PDB entry 7Z2Z | electron microscopy, 3.07 A resolution | chains C and K of the 22 polymer chains in the assembly

== Chain C ==
Name: DNA-directed RNA polymerases I and III subunit RPAC1
Organism: Saccharomyces cerevisiae S288C
UniProt: P07703 (RPAC1_YEAST); numbering as in UniProt (aligned over 1-335)
Sequence (335 residues; numbered 1 to 335; the number before each row is that of its first residue):
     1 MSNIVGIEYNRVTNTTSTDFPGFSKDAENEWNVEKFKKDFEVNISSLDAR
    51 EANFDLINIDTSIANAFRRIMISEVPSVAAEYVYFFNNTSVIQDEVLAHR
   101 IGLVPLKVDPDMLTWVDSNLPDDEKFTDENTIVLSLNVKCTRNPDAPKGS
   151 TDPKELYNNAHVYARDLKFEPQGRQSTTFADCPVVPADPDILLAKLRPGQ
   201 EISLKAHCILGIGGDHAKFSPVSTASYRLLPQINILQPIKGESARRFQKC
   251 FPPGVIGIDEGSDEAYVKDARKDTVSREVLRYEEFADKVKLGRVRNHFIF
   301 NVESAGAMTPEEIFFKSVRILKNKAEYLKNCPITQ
Curated features (UniProtKB/Swiss-Prot):
  - modified residue: Ser2 (N-acetylserine), Ser17 (Phosphoserine)

== Chain K ==
Name: DNA-directed RNA polymerases I and III subunit RPAC2
Organism: Saccharomyces cerevisiae S288C
UniProt: P28000 (RPAC2_YEAST); residues 1-142 here = UniProt positions 1-142
Sequence (142 residues; row label = number of the first residue in the row):
     1 MTEDIEQKKTATEVTPQEPKHIQEEEEQDVDMTGDEEQEEEPDREKIKLL
    51 TQATSEDGTSASFQIVEEDHTLGNALRYVIMKNPDVEFCGYSIPHPSENL
   101 LNIRIQTYGETTAVDALQKGLKDLMDLCDVVESKFTEKIKSM
Not modelled in the structure: 1-41
Curated features (UniProtKB/Swiss-Prot):
  - modified residue (Phosphothreonine): Thr15, Thr33
  - cross-link: Lys134 (Glycyl lysine isopeptide (Lys-Gly) (interchain with G-Cter in ubiquitin))
From the paper describing this entry:
  - mutagenesis - T136E/K140E: unchanged growth

== Chain C / chain K interface ==
Residue-residue contacts (74):
  Asp19(C) with Lys82(K), salt bridge
  Phe20(C) with Met81(K)
  Pro21(C) with Lys82(K); Pro84(K), hydrophobic
  Asn29(C) with Lys82(K)
  Glu30(C) with Lys82(K); Pro84(K)
  Trp31(C) with Lys82(K); Asp123(K), hydrogen bond; Leu127(K), hydrophobic
  Val33(C) with Asp126(K); Val130(K), hydrophobic
  Phe36(C) with Leu127(K), hydrophobic; Val130(K), hydrophobic
  Lys37(C) with Val130(K); Lys134(K), hydrogen bond (backbone-side chain)
  Phe40(C) with Val131(K), hydrophobic; Lys134(K), hydrogen bond (backbone-side chain)
  Glu41(C) with Lys138(K), salt bridge
  Val42(C) with Lys138(K), hydrogen bond (backbone-side chain)
  Ile44(C) with Lys138(K); Ile139(K), hydrophobic
  Leu47(C) with Ile139(K), hydrophobic; Met142(K), hydrophobic
  Asp60(C) with Tyr78(K)
  Ser62(C) with Asn74(K), hydrogen bond (side chain-backbone); Ala75(K), hydrogen bond (side chain-backbone); Tyr78(K)
  Ile63(C) with Ala75(K), hydrophobic; Leu124(K), hydrophobic; Leu127(K), hydrophobic
  Ala66(C) with Thr71(K)
  Arg69(C) with Asp69(K), salt bridge; His70(K); Thr71(K), hydrogen bond
  Ile70(C) with Thr71(K)
  Glu311(C) with Phe135(K)
  Phe314(C) with Phe135(K), hydrophobic
  Phe315(C) with Glu132(K); Thr136(K)
  Val318(C) with Cys128(K); Glu132(K)
  Arg319(C) with Glu132(K), salt bridge
  Leu321(C) with Leu72(K), hydrophobic; Cys128(K), hydrophobic
  Lys322(C) with Cys128(K); Asp129(K); Glu132(K)
  Lys324(C) with Glu68(K); Leu72(K)
  Ala325(C) with Leu121(K); Met125(K), hydrophobic
  Glu326(C) with Met125(K)
  Tyr327(C) with Asp43(K), hydrogen bond
  Leu328(C) with Lys46(K); Ile47(K), hydrophobic; Ile65(K), hydrophobic; Leu72(K), hydrophobic
  Lys329(C) with Leu121(K); Lys122(K); Met125(K)
  Cys331(C) with Asp43(K); Lys46(K)
  Pro332(C) with Asp43(K)
  Ile333(C) with Ile47(K), hydrophobic; Val114(K), hydrophobic; Gln118(K)
  Thr334(C) with Arg44(K), hydrogen bond (side chain-backbone); Ile47(K), hydrogen bond (backbone-backbone); Lys48(K); Leu49(K), hydrogen bond (backbone-backbone)
  Gln335(C) with Lys48(K), hydrogen bond (backbone-side chain); Leu49(K); Thr51(K)
Also at the interface, not in a pair above, chain C (40 interface residues in all): Asn43, Phe67
Also at the interface, not in a pair above, chain K (41 interface residues in all): Asn83, Leu117

== Overview ==
40 residues of chain C face 41 of chain K across their interface, with 12 hydrogen bonds and 4 salt bridges.
Polar pairs include Asp19(C)-Lys82(K), Glu41(C)-Lys138(K) and Arg69(C)-Asp69(K). The paper reports that
T136E/K140E of chain K leave growth unchanged.
Here chain C is DNA-directed RNA polymerases I and III subunit RPAC1 and chain K is DNA-directed RNA
polymerases I and III subunit RPAC2, both from Saccharomyces cerevisiae S288C. Entry 7Z2Z (Structure of yeast
RNA Polymerase III-DNA-Ty1 integrase complex (Pol III-DNA-IN1) at 3.1 A) was determined by electron microscopy
(same publication as 7Z0H, 7Z30, 7Z31 and 8BWS).
